Entry 7VW7 (X-ray diffraction, 3.82 A resolution); this record covers chains G and H of the 8 polymer chains in the assembly.

[Chain G]
Molecule: V-type sodium ATPase subunit D
Organism: Enterococcus hirae
Notes: EC 3.6.3.14
UniProtKB: A0A7Z9AX30 (A0A7Z9AX30_ENTHR); residue numbers follow UniProt; this construct covers 1-210
Sequence (217 residues; numbered -6 to 210; the number before each row is that of its first residue; numbers below 1 keep their minus sign (Gly-6 is residue -6)):
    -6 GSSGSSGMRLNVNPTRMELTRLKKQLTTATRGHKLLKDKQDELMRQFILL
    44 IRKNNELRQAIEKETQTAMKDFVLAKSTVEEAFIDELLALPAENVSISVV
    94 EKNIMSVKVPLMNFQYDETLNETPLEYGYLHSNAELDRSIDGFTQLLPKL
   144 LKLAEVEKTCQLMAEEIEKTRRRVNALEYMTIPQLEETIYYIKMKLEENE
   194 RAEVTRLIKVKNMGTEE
Not modelled in the structure: -6 to 1, 66-75, 84-85, 89-91, 105-129, 207-210
Modified / non-standard residues: Mse1, Mse105 (selenomethionine); Mse10, Mse37, Mse62, Mse98, Mse156, Mse173, Mse187, Mse206 (selenomethionine; parent Met)
Sequence notes: expression tag (-6 to 0)

[Chain H]
Molecule: V-type sodium ATPase subunit NtpG (F)
Organism: Enterococcus hirae
UniProtKB: A0A1V8XC17 (A0A1V8XC17_ENTHR); numbering as in UniProt (aligned over 1-103)
Sequence (115 residues; each row starts with the number of its first residue):
     1 MTYKIGVVGDKDSVSPFRLFGFDVQHGTTKTEIRKTIDEMAKNEYGVIYI
    51 TEQCANLVPETIERYKGQLTPAIILIPSHQGTLGIGLEEIQNSVEKAVGQ
   101 NILSGPSSGENLYFQ
Not modelled in the structure: 1, 27-28, 103-115
Modified / non-standard residues: Mse1 (selenomethionine); Mse40 (selenomethionine; parent Met)
Sequence notes: expression tag (104-115)

[Chain G / chain H interface]
Pairs across the interface (31):
  Mse37(G) with Val98(H)
  Phe40(G) with Ser93(H); Val98(H), hydrophobic
  Ile44(G) with Ile90(H), hydrophobic; Val94(H), hydrophobic
  Arg45(G) with Ile102(H)
  Asn47(G) with Ile90(H)
  Glu55(G) with Pro77(H)
  Thr58(G) with Pro77(H)
  Gln59(G) with Pro77(H); Gln80(H), hydrogen bond (side chain-backbone); Gly81(H)
  Mse62(G) with Ser78(H)
  Phe65(G) with Asp12(H); Pro16(H), hydrophobic
  Glu86(G) with Leu19(H), hydrogen bond (backbone-backbone); Phe20(H)
  Asn87(G) with Phe20(H)
  Val88(G) with Phe20(H), hydrogen bond (backbone-backbone)
  Lys101(G) with Leu69(H)
  Thr137(G) with Phe20(H)
  Leu143(G) with Tyr49(H), hydrogen bond (backbone-side chain)
  Leu144(G) with Tyr49(H)
  Ala147(G) with Val47(H), hydrophobic; Tyr49(H); Ile74(H), hydrophobic
  Glu148(G) with Val47(H)
  Lys151(G) with Ala72(H)
  Gln154(G) with Lys66(H)
  Leu155(G) with Gly67(H); Leu69(H), hydrophobic
Other interface residues (no listed pair), chain G (29 interface residues in all): Ile41, Asn48, Val102, Pro103, Leu146, Glu150, Glu161
Other interface residues (no listed pair), chain H (27 interface residues in all): Ser13, Gly21, Ile73, His79, Thr82, Lys96, Ala97

[Summary]
The interface between chain G and chain H involves 29 residues on one side and 27 on the other; the contacts
include 4 hydrogen bonds. Among the polar pairs are Gln59(G)-Gln80(H), Leu143(G)-Tyr49(H) and
Glu86(G)-Leu19(H).
Chain G is V-type sodium ATPase subunit D and chain H is V-type sodium ATPase subunit NtpG (F), both from
Enterococcus hirae; the structure, Crystal structure of the 2 ADP-AlF4-bound V1 complex, was determined by
X-ray diffraction.
